8EJP - chains B and C of the 4 polymer chains in the assembly; structure by X-ray diffraction, 2.17 A resolution.

# Chain B
Protein: Homeobox domain-containing protein
Source organism: Ornithorhynchus anatinus
UniProtKB: A0A6I8NF41 (A0A6I8NF41_ORNAN); residues 17-85 here correspond to UniProt positions 43-111 (UniProt number = residue number + 26)
Amino-acid sequence (71 residues; row label = number of the first residue in the row):
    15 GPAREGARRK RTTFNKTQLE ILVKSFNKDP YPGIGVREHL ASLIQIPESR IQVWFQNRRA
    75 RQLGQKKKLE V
Not modelled in the structure: 15-20, 77-85
Sequence notes: expression tag (15-16)
From the paper describing this entry:
  - binding site for the 17-nt DNA strand: Arg75
  - specificity-determining residues: Arg75
  - conformationally variable residues (side-chain flip): Arg75

# Chain C
Molecule: 17-nt DNA strand
Sequence (17 nucleotides; each row starts with the number of its first residue):
     1 GCGTAATCTA ATCAACA

# Chain B / chain C interface
Residue-residue contacts - 12 pairs, chain B then chain C:
  Arg22(B) with DC13(C), hydrogen bond to the base; DA14(C), hydrogen bond to the sugar
  Arg25(B) with DA15(C), base contact
  Tyr45(B) with DC8(C), phosphate contact; DT9(C), hydrogen bond to the phosphate
  Arg51(B) with DT7(C), salt bridge to the phosphate
  Gln66(B) with DT7(C), phosphate contact; DC8(C), phosphate contact
  Gln70(B) with DC8(C), phosphate contact; DT9(C), base contact
  Arg73(B) with DC8(C), salt bridge to the phosphate; DT9(C), salt bridge to the phosphate
Other interface residues (no listed pair), chain B (9 interface residues in all): Lys24, Arg75
Other interface residues (no listed pair), chain C (8 interface residues in all): DT12, DC16

# Overview
9 residues of chain B and 8 residues of chain C are in contact; the contacts include 3 hydrogen bonds and 3
salt bridges. Among the polar pairs are Arg22(B)-DC13(C), Arg22(B)-DA14(C) and Tyr45(B)-DT9(C). From the
paper: a binding site for the 17-nt DNA strand at Arg75(B); the specificity determinant Arg75(B).
Here chain B is Homeobox domain-containing protein (Ornithorhynchus anatinus) and chain C is a 17-nt DNA
strand. Entry 8EJP (Crystal structure of the homeodomain of Platypus sDUX in complex with DNA containing
5-Bromouracil) was determined by X-ray diffraction together with 8EJO from the same study.
